4LEZ - chains C and E of the 6 polymer chains in the assembly; structure by X-ray diffraction, 2.36 A resolution.

Chain C:
Name: Cyclic GMP-AMP synthase
Source organism: Mus musculus
Notes: EC 2.7.7.-; fragment: mouse cGAS catalytic domain
UniProt: Q8C6L5 (CGAS_MOUSE); residues 142-507 here = UniProt positions 142-507
Amino-acid sequence (366 residues; numbered 142 to 507; the number before each row is that of its first residue):
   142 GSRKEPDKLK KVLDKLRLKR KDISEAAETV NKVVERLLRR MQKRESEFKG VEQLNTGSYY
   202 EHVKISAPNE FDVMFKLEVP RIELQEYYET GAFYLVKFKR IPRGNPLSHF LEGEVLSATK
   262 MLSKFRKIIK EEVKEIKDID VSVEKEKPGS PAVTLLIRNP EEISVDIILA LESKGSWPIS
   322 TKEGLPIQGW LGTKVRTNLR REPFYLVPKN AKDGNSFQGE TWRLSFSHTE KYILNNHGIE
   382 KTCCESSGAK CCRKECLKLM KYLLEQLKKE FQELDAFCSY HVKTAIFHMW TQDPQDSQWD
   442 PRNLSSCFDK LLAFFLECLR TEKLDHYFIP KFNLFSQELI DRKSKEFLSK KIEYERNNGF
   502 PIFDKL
Unresolved in the structure: 142-148
Ion coordination: Zn2+: His378, Cys384, Cys385, Cys392
Small-molecule neighbours: cGAMP (1SY): Glu211, Asp213, Met215, Gly290, Ser291, Pro292, Ala293, Asp307, Ile309, Val348, Lys350, Arg364, Leu365, Ser366, Ser368, Cys419, Ser420, Tyr421, His467
Curated features (UniProtKB/Swiss-Prot):
  - region: Lys372 to Lys395 (DNA-binding)
  - motif: Leu154 to Leu159 (Nuclear export signal), Asp281 to Ser291 (Nuclear localization signal)
  - binding site (GTP): Thr197, Asp307, Arg364 to Glu371
  - binding site (ATP): Ser199, Glu371, Lys402, Ser420 to Lys424
  - binding site (Mg(2+)): Glu211, Asp213, Asp307
  - binding site (2',3'-cGAMP): Asp213, Gly290, Asp307, Lys350, Arg364 to Ser366
  - binding site (Zn(2+)): His378, Cys384, Cys385, Cys392
  - site: Arg241 (Arginine-anchor), Asp307, Ile308 (Cleavage)
  - modified residue: Lys156 (N6-lactoyllysine), Glu176 (PolyADP-ribosyl glutamic acid), Ser199 (Phosphoserine), Tyr201 (Phosphotyrosine), Glu272 (5-glutamyl polyglutamate), Ser291 (Phosphoserine), Glu302 (5-glutamyl glutamate), Lys372 (N6-acetyllysine), Lys382 (N6-acetyllysine), Lys402 (N6-acetyllysine), Ser420 (Phosphoserine), Lys491 (N6-methyllysine)
  - lipidation (S-palmitoyl cysteine): Cys392, Cys393, Cys459
  - cross-link (Glycyl lysine isopeptide (Lys-Gly)): Lys217 (interchain with G-Cter in SUMO), Lys271 (interchain with G-Cter in ubiquitin), Lys335 (interchain with G-Cter in SUMO), Lys372 (interchain with G-Cter in SUMO), Lys382 (interchain with G-Cter in SUMO), Lys399 (interchain with G-Cter in ubiquitin), Lys402 (interchain with G-Cter in ubiquitin), Lys409 (interchain with G-Cter in ubiquitin), Lys410 (interchain with G-Cter in ubiquitin), Lys464 (interchain with G-Cter in SUMO)
  - mutagenesis: Lys156 (K156Q: Mimics lactylation; knockin mice show higher mortality following HSV-1 infection), Asn172 (N172K: Induces alteration of the DNA-binding surface and leads to decreased synthesis of cyclic GMP-AMP (cGAMP); when associated with L-180), Glu176 (E176A: Abolished poly-ADP-ribosylation by PARP1, stimulating interferon production in knockin mice), Arg180 (R180L: Induces alteration of the DNA-binding surface and leads to decreased synthesis of cyclic GMP-AMP (cGAMP); when associated with K-182), Gly198 (G198A: Abolishes stimulation of interferon production; when associated with A-199), Ser199 (S199A: Abolishes stimulation of interferon production; when associated with A-199), Tyr201 (Y201E: Phosphomimetic mutant; reduced translocation to the nucleus following treatment with etoposide), Glu211 to Asp213 (Abolished nucleotidyltransferase activity. Does not affect nuclear localization and tethering to chromatin), Glu211 (E211A: Abolishes ability to promote type-I interferon production), Asp213 (D213A: Abolishes ability to promote type-I interferon production), Lys217 (K217R: Reduced sumoylation), Arg222 (R222E: Impaired tethering to chromatin, leading to constitutive activation in the absence of DNA), 31 further mutagenesis entries in UniProt
From the paper describing this entry:
  - binding site for cGAMP: Asp213, Asp307, Arg364, Ser366, Tyr421
  - catalytic residues: Asp213, Asp307 (proposed by the authors, not directly observed)
  - mutagenesis - K151E, R158E, K160E, R161E, K162E, S165E, R180E, R222E (more than 50%), K240E (more than 50%), K315E, K323E (more than 50%), K372E, K395E: decreased catalytic activity
  - mutagenesis - K184E: unchanged catalytic activity
  - mutagenesis - K335E, R342E, K382A, E386A: abolished catalytic activity
  - mutagenesis - R158E, K372E, K382A, E386A, K395E: decreased signaling
  - mutagenesis - K184E, R222E, K240E, R342E: unchanged signaling
  - mutagenesis - R222E/R342E, K335E: abolished signaling
  - mutagenesis - K151E, R158E, K160E, K162E, S165E, R180E, K184E, R222E, K240E, K315E, K323E, K335E, R342E, K372E, K382A, K395E: decreased binding to DNA
  - mutagenesis - E386A: unchanged binding to DNA

Chain E:
Molecule: 18bp dsDNA
Sequence (18 nucleotides; row label = number of the first residue in the row):
     1 ATCTGTACAT GTACAGAT

Chain C / chain E interface:
Pairs across the interface - 6 pairs, chain C then chain E:
  Thr334(C) with DA13(E), phosphate contact
  Lys335(C) with DA13(E), phosphate contact; DC14(E), salt bridge to the phosphate
  Thr338(C) with DT12(E), sugar contact; DA13(E), hydrogen bond to the phosphate
  Arg342(C) with DG11(E), base contact
Other interface residues (no listed pair), chain C (6 interface residues in all): Ser317, Lys323

Summary:
6 residues of chain C and 4 residues of chain E are in contact, with 1 hydrogen bond and 1 salt bridge. Polar
contacts include Thr338(C)-DA13(E) and Lys335(C)-DC14(E). The paper reports catalytic residues Asp213(C) and
Asp307(C); K151E, R158E and K160E of chain C, among others, reduce binding to DNA; 19 substitutions were
tested in all.
Chain C is Cyclic GMP-AMP synthase (Mus musculus) and chain E is 18bp dsDNA; the structure, Structure of mouse
cGAS bound to an 18bp DNA and cGAS product, was determined by X-ray diffraction (same publication as 4LEV,
4LEW and 4LEY).
